Entry 9FBW (electron microscopy, 4.40 A resolution (low resolution: residue-level contacts below are approximate; hydrogen-bond / salt-bridge calls are withheld)); this record covers chains B and J of the 18 polymer chains in the assembly.

Chain B:
Protein: Histone H3
From: Saccharomyces cerevisiae S288C
Notes: engineered mutation(s): Q120M, K121P, K125Q
UniProt: P61830 (H3_YEAST); residues 0-135 here correspond to UniProt positions 1-136 (UniProt number = residue number + 1)
Amino-acid sequence (136 residues; each row starts with the number of its first residue; numbering starts at 0):
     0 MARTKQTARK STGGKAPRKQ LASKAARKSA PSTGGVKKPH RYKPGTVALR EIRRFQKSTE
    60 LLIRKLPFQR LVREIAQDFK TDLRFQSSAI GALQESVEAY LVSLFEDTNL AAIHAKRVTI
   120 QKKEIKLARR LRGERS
Disordered / not traced: 0-37, 135
Construct notes: conflict Glu123 (Asp124 in P61830)
UniProt features mapped onto this chain:
  - modified residue: Lys4 (N6,N6,N6-trimethyllysine), Lys9 (N6-acetyllysine), Ser10 (Phosphoserine), Lys14 (N6,N6-dimethyllysine), Lys18 (N6-acetyllysine), Lys23 (N6-acetyllysine), Lys27 (N6,N6,N6-trimethyllysine), Lys36 (N6,N6,N6-trimethyllysine), Lys37 (N6-acetyllysine), Lys56 (N6-acetyllysine), Lys64 (N6-acetyllysine), Lys79 (N6,N6,N6-trimethyllysine)

Chain J:
Molecule: 112-nt DNA strand
From: synthetic construct
Sequence (112 nucleotides; row label = number of the first residue in the row; numbers below 1 keep their minus sign (DG-36 is residue -36)):
   -36 GGAGTAATCC CCTTGGCGGT TAAAACGCGG GGGACAGCGC GTACGTGCGT TTAAGCGGTG
    24 CTAGAGCTGT CTACGACCAA TTGAGCGGCC TCGGCACCGG GATTCTCCAG GG

Chain B / chain J interface:
Residue-residue contacts (30):
  Arg40(B) - DG-8(J)
  Arg40(B) - DG-7(J)
  Tyr41(B) - DT69(J)
  Tyr41(B) - DC70(J)
  Lys42(B) - DG-6(J)
  Lys42(B) - DG-5(J)
  Lys42(B) - DC70(J)
  Lys42(B) - DC71(J)
  Pro43(B) - DG-6(J)
  Pro43(B) - DG-5(J)
  Thr45(B) - DT69(J)
  Thr45(B) - DC70(J)
  Arg52(B) - DC68(J)
  Arg52(B) - DT69(J)
  Arg63(B) - DA-15(J)
  Arg63(B) - DA-14(J)
  Arg63(B) - DA-13(J)
  Lys64(B) - DA-14(J)
  Leu65(B) - DA-14(J)
  Pro66(B) - DA-14(J)
  Pro66(B) - DA-13(J)
  Arg69(B) - DA-13(J)
  Arg116(B) - DA-3(J)
  Arg116(B) - DC-2(J)
  Arg116(B) - DA-1(J)
  Val117(B) - DG-4(J)
  Val117(B) - DA-3(J)
  Thr118(B) - DG-4(J)
  Thr118(B) - DA-3(J)
  Gln120(B) - DC-2(J)
Interface residues without a listed pair, chain B (17 interface residues in all): Leu48, Lys115

Summary:
17 residues of chain B and 15 residues of chain J are in contact.
Chain B is Histone H3 (Saccharomyces cerevisiae S288C) and chain J is a 112-nt DNA strand (synthetic
construct); the structure, SWR1 lacking Swc5 subunit in complex with hexasome, was determined by electron
microscopy together with 8QYV and 8QZ0 from the same study.
